9HAM - chains A and G of the 13 polymer chains in the assembly; structure by electron microscopy, 5.06 A resolution (low resolution: residue-level contacts below are approximate; hydrogen-bond / salt-bridge calls are withheld).

== Chain A ==
Molecule: 23S ribosomal RNA
Organism: Escherichia coli
Sequence (2904 nucleotides; row label = number of the first residue in the row):
     1 GGUUAAGCGACUAAGCGUACACGGUGGAUGCCCUGGCAGUCAGAGGCGAU
    51 GAAGGACGUGCUAAUCUGCGAUAAGCGUCGGUAAGGUGAUAUGAACCGUU
   101 AUAACCGGCGAUUUCCGAAUGGGGAAACCCAGUGUGUUUCGACACACUAU
   151 CAUUAACUGAAUCCAUAGGUUAAUGAGGCGAACCGGGGGAACUGAAACAU
   201 CUAAGUACCCCGAGGAAAAGAAAUCAACCGAGAUUCCCCCAGUAGCGGCG
   251 AGCGAACGGGGAGCAGCCCAGAGCCUGAAUCAGUGUGUGUGUUAGUGGAA
   301 GCGUCUGGAAAGGCGCGCGAUACAGGGUGACAGCCCCGUACACAAAAAUG
   351 CACAUGCUGUGAGCUCGAUGAGUAGGGCGGGACACGUGGUAUCCUGUCUG
   401 AAUAUGGGGGGACCAUCCUCCAAGGCUAAAUACUCCUGACUGACCGAUAG
   451 UGAACCAGUACCGUGAGGGAAAGGCGAAAAGAACCCCGGCGAGGGGAGUG
   501 AAAAAGAACCUGAAACCGUGUACGUACAAGCAGUGGGAGCACGCUUAGGC
   551 GUGUGACUGCGUACCUUUUGUAUAAUGGGUCAGCGACUUAUAUUCUGUAG
   601 CAAGGUUAACCGAAUAGGGGAGCCGAAGGGAAACCGAGUCUUAACUGGGC
   651 GUUAAGUUGCAGGGUAUAGACCCGAAACCCGGUGAUCUAGCCAUGGGCAG
   701 GUUGAAGGUUGGGUAACACUAACUGGAGGACCGAACCGACUAAUGUUGAA
   751 AAAUUAGCGGAUGACUUGUGGCUGGGGGUGAAAGGCCAAUCAAACCGGGA
   801 GAUAGCUGGUUCUCCCCGAAAGCUAUAUAAGUAGCGCCUCGUGAAUUCAU
   851 CUCCGGGGGUAGAGCACUGUUUCGGCAAGGGGGUCAUCCCGACUUACCAA
   901 CCCGAUGCAAACUGCGAAUACCGGAGAAUGUUAUCACGGGAGACACACGG
   951 CGGGUGCUAACGUCCGUCGUGAAGAGGGAAACAACCCAGACCGCCAGCUA
  1001 AGGUCCCAAAGUCAUGGUUAAGUGGGAAACGAUGUGGGAAGGCCCAGACA
  1051 GCCAGGAUGUUGGCUUAGAAGCAGCCAUCAUUUAAAGAAAGCGUAAUAGC
  1101 UCACUGGUCGAGUCGGCCUGCGCGGAAGAUGUAACGGGGCUAAACCAUGC
  1151 ACCGAAGCUGCGGCAGCGACGCUUAUGCGUUGUUGGGUAGGGGAGCGUUC
  1201 UGUAAGCCUGCGAAGGUGUGCUGUGAGGCAUGCUGGAGGUAUCAGAAGUG
  1251 CGAAUGCUGACAUAAGUAACGAUAAAGCGGGUGAAAAGCCCGCUCGCCGG
  1301 AAGACCAAGGGUUCCUGUCCAACGUUAAUCGGGGCAGGGUGAGUCGACCC
  1351 CUAAGGCGAGGCCGAAAGGCGUAGUCGAUGGGAAACAGGUUAAUAUUCCU
  1401 GUACUUGGUGUUACUGCGAAGGGGGGACGGAGAAGGCUAUGUUGGCCGGG
  1451 CGACGGUUGUCCCGGUUUAAGCGUGUAGGCUGGUUUUCCAGGCAAAUCCG
  1501 GAAAAUCAAGGCUGAGGCGUGAUGACGAGGCACUACGGUGCUGAAGCAAC
  1551 AAAUGCCCUGCUUCCAGGAAAAGCCUCUAAGCAUCAGGUAACAUCAAAUC
  1601 GUACCCCAAACCGACACAGGUGGUCAGGUAGAGAAUACCAAGGCGCUUGA
  1651 GAGAACUCGGGUGAAGGAACUAGGCAAAAUGGUGCCGUAACUUCGGGAGA
  1701 AGGCACGCUGAUAUGUAGGUGAGGUCCCUCGCGGAUGGAGCUGAAAUCAG
  1751 UCGAAGAUACCAGCUGGCUGCAACUGUUUAUUAAAAACACAGCACUGUGC
  1801 AAACACGAAAGUGGACGUAUACGGUGUGACGCCUGCCCGGUGCCGGAAGG
  1851 UUAAUUGAUGGGGUUAGCGCAAGCGAAGCUCUUGAUCGAAGCCCCGGUAA
  1901 ACGGCGGCCGUAACUAUAACGGUCCUAAGGUAGCGAAAUUCCUUGUCGGG
  1951 UAAGUUCCGACCUGCACGAAUGGCGUAAUGAUGGCCAGGCUGUCUCCACC
  2001 CGAGACUCAGUGAAAUUGAACUCGCUGUGAAGAUGCAGUGUACCCGCGGC
  2051 AAGACGGAAAGACCCCGUGAACCUUUACUAUAGCUUGACACUGAACAUUG
  2101 AGCCUUGAUGUGUAGGAUAGGUGGGAGGCUUUGAAGUGUGGACGCCAGUC
  2151 UGCAUGGAGCCGACCUUGAAAUACCACCCUUUAAUGUUUGAUGUUCUAAC
  2201 GUUGACCCGUAAUCCGGGUUGCGGACAGUGUCUGGUGGGUAGUUUGACUG
  2251 GGGCGGUCUCCUCCUAAAGAGUAACGGAGGAGCACGAAGGUUGGCUAAUC
  2301 CUGGUCGGACAUCAGGAGGUUAGUGCAAUGGCAUAAGCCAGCUUGACUGC
  2351 GAGCGUGACGGCGCGAGCAGGUGCGAAAGCAGGUCAUAGUGAUCCGGUGG
  2401 UUCUGAAUGGAAGGGCCAUCGCUCAACGGAUAAAAGGUACUCCGGGGAUA
  2451 ACAGGCUGAUACCGCCCAAGAGUUCAUAUCGACGGCGGUGUUUGGCACCU
  2501 CGAUGUCGGCUCAUCACAUCCUGGGGCUGAAGUAGGUCCCAAGGGUAUGG
  2551 CUGUUCGCCAUUUAAAGUGGUACGCGAGCUGGGUUUAGAACGUCGUGAGA
  2601 CAGUUCGGUCCCUAUCUGCCGUGGGCGCUGGAGAACUGAGGGGGGCUGCU
  2651 CCUAGUACGAGAGGACCGGAGUGGACGCAUCACUGGUGUUCGGGUUGUCA
  2701 UGCCAAUGGCACUGCCCGGUAGCUAAAUGCGGAAGAGAUAAGUGCUGAAA
  2751 GCAUCUAAGCACGAAACUUGCCCCGAGAUGAGUUCUCCCUGACCCUUUAA
  2801 GGGUCCUGAAGGAACGUUGAAGACGACGACGUUGAUAGGCCGGGUGUGUA
  2851 AGCGCAGCGAUGCGUUGAGCUAACCGGUACUAAUGAACCGUGAGGCUUAA
  2901 CCUU
Not modelled in the structure: 685-793, 865-914, 1032-1122, 1687-1701, 1769-1983, 2054-2607, 2904
Differences from the reference sequence: conflict A827 (U3587572 in 1897866982), A830 (G3587569 in 1897866982)

== Chain G ==
Molecule: Large ribosomal subunit protein uL6
Organism: Escherichia coli
UniProt: P0AG55 (RL6_ECOLI); residues 1-176 here correspond to UniProt positions 2-177 (UniProt number = residue number + 1)
Chain sequence (176 residues; numbered 1 to 176; the number before each row is that of its first residue):
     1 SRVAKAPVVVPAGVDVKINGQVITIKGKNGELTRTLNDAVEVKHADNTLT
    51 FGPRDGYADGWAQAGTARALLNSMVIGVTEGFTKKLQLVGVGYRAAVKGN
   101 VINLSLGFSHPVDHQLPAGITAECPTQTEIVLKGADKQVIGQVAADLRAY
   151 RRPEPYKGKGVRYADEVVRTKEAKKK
Not modelled in the structure: 164-176
UniProt features mapped onto this chain:
  - modified residue: Lys43 (N6-acetyllysine)

== How chain A and chain G interact ==
Contacting residue pairs (35; chain A residue first):
  A2657(A) with Tyr93(G); Lys159(G)
  C2658(A) with Glu154(G); Tyr156(G); Lys157(G); Lys159(G)
  G2659(A) with Tyr156(G); Lys157(G)
  C2666(A) with Gly107(G); Arg151(G)
  C2667(A) with Ser109(G)
  G2668(A) with Ser109(G); His110(G)
  U2743(A) with Arg152(G)
  G2744(A) with Ala145(G); Arg148(G); Arg152(G)
  C2745(A) with Lys137(G); Gly141(G); Tyr163(G)
  U2746(A) with Lys137(G)
  A2748(A) with Val3(G)
  A2749(A) with Arg2(G)
  G2751(A) with Arg2(G)
  A2757(A) with Asp59(G); Thr66(G)
  A2758(A) with Arg34(G); Gln63(G); Thr66(G); Leu70(G)
  G2759(A) with Arg34(G); Leu70(G); Gln138(G)
  C2760(A) with Gln138(G)
  A2761(A) with Gln142(G)
Other interface residues (no listed pair), chain A (19 interface residues in all): A2665
Other interface residues (no listed pair), chain G (27 interface residues in all): Ser1, Ala62, Phe108

== Overview ==
19 residues of chain A and 27 residues of chain G are in contact.
Here chain A is 23S ribosomal RNA and chain G is Large ribosomal subunit protein uL6, both from Escherichia
coli. Entry 9HAM (C_(L29)-/(L22)- precursor supplemented with Api137) was determined by electron microscopy
(same publication as 9H3K, 9H3L and 9HAL).
